PDB entry 4MZO | X-ray diffraction, 1.47 A resolution | chain A

# Chain A
Molecule: Cathepsin S
Source organism: Mus musculus
Notes: EC 3.4.22.27
UniProtKB: O70370 (CATS_MOUSE); residue numbers follow UniProt; this construct covers 116-340
Amino-acid sequence (225 residues; each row starts with the number of its first residue):
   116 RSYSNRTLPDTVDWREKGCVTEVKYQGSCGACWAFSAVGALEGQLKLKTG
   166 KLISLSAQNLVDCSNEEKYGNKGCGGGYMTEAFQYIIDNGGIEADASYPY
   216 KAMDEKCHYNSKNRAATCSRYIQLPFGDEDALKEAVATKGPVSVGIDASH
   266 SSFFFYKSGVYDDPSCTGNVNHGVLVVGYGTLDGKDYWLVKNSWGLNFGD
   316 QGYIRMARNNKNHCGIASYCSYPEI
Unresolved in the structure: 116-122
Sequence notes: variant Met218 (Thr in O70370)
UniProt features mapped onto this chain:
  - active site: Cys147, His287, Asn307
  - glycosylation: Asn120 (N-linked (GlcNAc...) asparagine)
Disulfides: Cys144-Cys189, Cys178-Cys222, Cys281-Cys329
Covalent attachments: compound 2EW linked to Cys147
Residues lining bound ligands: 2EW ((3S,4S)-N-[(2E)-2-iminoethyl]-4-(morpholin-4-ylcarbonyl)-1-(phenylsulfonyl)pyrrolidine-3-carboxamide): Gln141, Gly145, Ala146, Trp148, Gly185, Lys187, Gly190, Gly191, Gly192, Tyr193, Met194, Gly260, Val285, Asn286, His287, Gly288, Tyr334

# Overview
Compound 2EW is covalently linked to Cys147. UniProt lists 3 active-site residues.
Chain A is Cathepsin S (Mus musculus); the structure, Mouse cathepsin s with covalent ligand
(3S,4S)-N-[(2E)-2-IMINOETHYL]-4-(MORPHOLIN-4-YLCARBONYL)-1-(PHENYLSULFONYL)PYRROLIDINE-3-CARBOXAMIDE, was
determined by X-ray diffraction, deposited together with 4MZS, 4BS5 and 4BSQ.
